9BX0 - chains A and B of the 6 polymer chains in the assembly; structure by electron microscopy, 9.20 A resolution (very low resolution: no residue pairs are listed; an interface is given only as per-side residue counts).

[Chain A (and B)]
Molecule: Nucleoprotein
Source organism: Influenza A virus
Notes: chain B of this document is another copy of the same molecule, construct and numbering; everything in this record applies to it too
Reference sequence: A0A516TQ93 (A0A516TQ93_9INFA); residues 1-498 here = UniProt positions 1-498
Amino-acid sequence (498 residues; row label = number of the first residue in the row):
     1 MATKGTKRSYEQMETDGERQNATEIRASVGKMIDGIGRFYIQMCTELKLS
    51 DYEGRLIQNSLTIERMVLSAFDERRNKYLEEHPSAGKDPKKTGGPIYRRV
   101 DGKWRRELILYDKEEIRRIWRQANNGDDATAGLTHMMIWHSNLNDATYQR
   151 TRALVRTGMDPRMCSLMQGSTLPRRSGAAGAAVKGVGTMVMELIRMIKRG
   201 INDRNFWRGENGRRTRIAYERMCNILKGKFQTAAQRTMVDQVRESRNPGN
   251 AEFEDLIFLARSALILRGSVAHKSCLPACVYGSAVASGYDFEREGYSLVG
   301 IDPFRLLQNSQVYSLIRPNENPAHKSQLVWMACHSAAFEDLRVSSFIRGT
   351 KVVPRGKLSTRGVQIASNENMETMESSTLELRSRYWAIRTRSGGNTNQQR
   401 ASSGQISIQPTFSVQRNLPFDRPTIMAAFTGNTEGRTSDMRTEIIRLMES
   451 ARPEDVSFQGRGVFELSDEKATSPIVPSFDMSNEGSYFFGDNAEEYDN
Not modelled in the structure: 1-20, 401-434, 491-498 (chain B: 1-20, 491-498)

[Interface between chain A and chain B]
At this resolution (9 A) residue pairs are not listed: 14 residues of chain A and 13 of chain B lie at the interface.

[In short]
14 residues of chain A and 13 residues of chain B are in contact.
Both chains are Nucleoprotein (Influenza A virus). Entry 9BX0 (Structure of influenza A RNP, 4xNP local
reconstruction, class 4) was determined by electron microscopy (same publication as 9BWV, 9BWZ, 9BX1, 9BX4 and
9C4H).
